Entry 6YVV (electron microscopy, 7.50 A resolution (low resolution: residue-level contacts below are approximate; hydrogen-bond / salt-bridge calls are withheld)); this record covers chains A and C of the 4 polymer chains in the assembly.

Chain A:
Molecule: Structural maintenance of chromosomes protein 2
Organism: Saccharomyces cerevisiae (strain ATCC 204508 / S288c)
UniProt: P38989 (SMC2_YEAST); the author numbering skips numbers that UniProt does not, so the offset changes along the chain: 1-1167 = UniProt 1-1167; 2939-2941 = UniProt 1168-1170
Chain sequence (1178 residues; row label = number of the first residue in the row; note: 1771 numbers in that range are skipped by the numbering (no residue carries them; nothing is unmodelled there); X marks 8 residues of unknown identity (built as UNK)):
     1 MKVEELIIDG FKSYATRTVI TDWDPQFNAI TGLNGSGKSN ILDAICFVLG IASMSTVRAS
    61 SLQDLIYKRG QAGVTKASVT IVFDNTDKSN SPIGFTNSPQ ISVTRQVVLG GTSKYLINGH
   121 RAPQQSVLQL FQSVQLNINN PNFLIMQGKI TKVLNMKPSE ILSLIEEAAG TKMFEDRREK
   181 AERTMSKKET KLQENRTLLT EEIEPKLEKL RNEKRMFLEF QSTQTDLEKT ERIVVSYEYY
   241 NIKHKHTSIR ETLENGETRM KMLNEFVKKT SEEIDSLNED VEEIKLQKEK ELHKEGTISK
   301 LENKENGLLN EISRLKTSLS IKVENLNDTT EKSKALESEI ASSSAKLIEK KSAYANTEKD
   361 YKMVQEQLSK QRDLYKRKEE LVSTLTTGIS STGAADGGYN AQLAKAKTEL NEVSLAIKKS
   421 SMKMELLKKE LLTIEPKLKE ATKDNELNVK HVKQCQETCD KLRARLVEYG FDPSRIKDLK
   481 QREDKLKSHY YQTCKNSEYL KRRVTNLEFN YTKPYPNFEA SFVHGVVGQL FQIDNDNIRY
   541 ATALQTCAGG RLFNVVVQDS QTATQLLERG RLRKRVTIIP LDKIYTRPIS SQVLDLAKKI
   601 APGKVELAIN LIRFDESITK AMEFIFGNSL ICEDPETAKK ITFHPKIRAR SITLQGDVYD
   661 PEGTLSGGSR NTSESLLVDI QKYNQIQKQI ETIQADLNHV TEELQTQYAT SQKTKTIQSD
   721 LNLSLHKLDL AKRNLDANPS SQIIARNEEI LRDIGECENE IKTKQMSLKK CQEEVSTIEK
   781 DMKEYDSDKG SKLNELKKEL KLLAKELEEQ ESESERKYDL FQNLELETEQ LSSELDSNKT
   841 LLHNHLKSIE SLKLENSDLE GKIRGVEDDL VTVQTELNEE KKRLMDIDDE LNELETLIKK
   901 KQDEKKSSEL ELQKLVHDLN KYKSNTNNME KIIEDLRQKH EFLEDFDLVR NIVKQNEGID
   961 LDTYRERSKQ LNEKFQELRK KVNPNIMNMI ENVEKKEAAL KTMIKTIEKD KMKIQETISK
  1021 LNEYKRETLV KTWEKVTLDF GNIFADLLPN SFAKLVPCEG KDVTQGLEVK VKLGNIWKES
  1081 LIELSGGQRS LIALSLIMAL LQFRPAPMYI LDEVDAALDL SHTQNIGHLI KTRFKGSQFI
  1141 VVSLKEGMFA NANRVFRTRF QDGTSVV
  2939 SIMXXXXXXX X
Not modelled in the structure: 243-928, 938-961, 2939-2941
Swiss-Prot annotation at these positions:
  - binding site (ATP): G32 to S39

Chain C:
Molecule: Condensin complex subunit 2, Brn1
Organism: Saccharomyces cerevisiae (strain ATCC 204508 / S288c)
UniProt: P38170 (CND2_YEAST); the author numbering skips numbers that UniProt does not, so the offset changes along the chain: 1-747 = UniProt 1-747; 2245-2251 = UniProt 748-754
Chain sequence (773 residues; each row starts with the number of its first residue; note: 1498 numbers in that range are skipped by the numbering (no residue carries them; nothing is unmodelled there); X marks 19 residues of unknown identity (built as UNK)):
     1 MTTQLRYENN DDDERVEYNL FTNRSTMMAN FEEWIKMATD NKINSRNSWN FALIDYFYDL
    61 DVLKDGENNI NFQKASATLD GCIKIYSSRV DSVTTETGKL LSGLAQRKTN GASNGDDSNG
   121 GNGEGLGGDS DEANIEIDPL TGMPISNDPD VNNTRRRVYN RVLETTLVEF ETIKMKELDQ
   181 ELIIDPLFKK ALVDFDEGGA KSLLLNTLNI DNTARVIFDA SIKDTQNVGQ GKLQRKEEEL
   241 IERDSLVDDE NEPSQSLIST RNDSTVNDSV ISAPSMEDEI LSLGMDFIKF DQIAVCEISG
   301 SIEQLRNVVE DINQAKDFIE NVNNRFDNFL TEEELQAAVP DNAEDDSDGF DMGMQQELCY
   361 PDENHDNTSH DEQDDDNVNS TTGSIFEKDL MAYFDENLNR NWRGREHWKV RNFKKANLVN
   421 KESDLLEETR TTIGDTTDKN TTDDKSMDTK KKHKQKKVLE IDFFKTDDSF EDKVFASKGR
   481 TKIDMPIKNR KNDTHYLLPD DFHFSTDRIT RLFIKPGQKM SLFSHRKHTR GDVSSGLFEK
   541 STVSANHSNN DIPTIADEHF WADNYERKEQ EEKEKEQSKE VGDVVGGALD NPFEDDMDGV
   601 DFNQAFEGTD DNEEASVKLD LQDDEDHKFP IRENKVTYSR VSKKVDVRRL KKNVWRSINN
   661 LIQEHDSRKN REQSSNDSET HTEDESTKEL KFSDIIQGIS KMYSDDTLKD ISTSFCFICL
   721 LHLANEHGLQ ITHTENYNDL IVNYEDL
  2245 ATTQAASXXX XXXXXXXXXX
  2266 XXXXXX
Not modelled in the structure: 1-24, 106-165, 175-183, 196-198, 221-642, 669-690, 2245-2251
Swiss-Prot annotation at these positions:
  - modified residue (Phosphoserine): S245, S548

Chain A / chain C interface:
Pairs across the interface - 46 pairs, chain A then chain C:
  G170(A) with F72(C)
  T171(A) with F72(C); Q73(C)
  K172(A) with F72(C)
  E175(A) with F72(C); A75(C); S76(C); L79(C)
  R178(A) with S76(C); D80(C)
  E182(A) with L79(C); D80(C); I83(C)
  M185(A) with I83(C); S87(C)
  E189(A) with Y86(C); V90(C)
  R196(A) with V90(C); V93(C); T94(C); T97(C)
  L199(A) with L101(C)
  I203(A) with L104(C)
  N992(A) with L100(C); L104(C)
  K995(A) with L100(C)
  K1005(A) with W49(C)
  T1006(A) with W49(C)
  D1010(A) with Y86(C)
  M1012(A) with I54(C); Y58(C)
  K1013(A) with I54(C); C82(C)
  E1016(A) with I54(C); F57(C); Y58(C)
  K1020(A) with F57(C)
  Y1024(A) with I70(C); F72(C)
  K1025(A) with F72(C)
  E1027(A) with N68(C); N69(C)
  T1028(A) with I70(C); F72(C)
  K1031(A) with E67(C); N69(C)
Interface residues without a listed pair, chain A (32 interface residues in all): A169, E179, S186, K206, L207, M1003, K1009
Interface residues without a listed pair, chain C (28 interface residues in all): L60, L63, R89

Summary:
32 residues of chain A face 28 of chain C across their interface. From UniProt: 8 ATP-binding residues on
chain A.
Chain A is Structural maintenance of chromosomes protein 2 and chain C is Condensin complex subunit 2, Brn1,
both from Saccharomyces cerevisiae (strain ATCC 204508 / S288c); the structure, Condensin complex from
S.cerevisiae ATP-free apo bridged state, was determined by electron microscopy (same publication as 6YVD and
6YVU).
